6PTB - chains A and B of the 3 polymer chains in the assembly; structure by X-ray diffraction, 2.15 A resolution.

== Chain A ==
Protein: HLA class I histocompatibility antigen, A-2 alpha chain
Source organism: Homo sapiens
Reference sequence: P01892 (1A02_HUMAN); residues 1-275 here correspond to UniProt positions 25-299 (UniProt number = residue number + 24)
Amino-acid sequence (275 residues; numbered 1 to 275; the number before each row is that of its first residue):
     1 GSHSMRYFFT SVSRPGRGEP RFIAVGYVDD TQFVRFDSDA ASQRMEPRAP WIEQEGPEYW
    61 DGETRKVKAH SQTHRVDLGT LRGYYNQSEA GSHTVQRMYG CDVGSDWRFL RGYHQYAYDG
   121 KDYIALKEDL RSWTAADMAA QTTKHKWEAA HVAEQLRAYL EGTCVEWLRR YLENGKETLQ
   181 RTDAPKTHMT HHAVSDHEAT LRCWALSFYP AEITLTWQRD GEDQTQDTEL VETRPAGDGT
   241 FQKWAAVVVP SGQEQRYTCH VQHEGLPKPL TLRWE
Disulfide bonds: Cys101-Cys164, Cys203-Cys259

== Chain B ==
Protein: Beta-2-microglobulin
Source organism: Homo sapiens
Reference sequence: P61769 (B2MG_HUMAN); residues 2-100 here correspond to UniProt positions 21-119 (UniProt number = residue number + 19)
Amino-acid sequence (100 residues; numbered 1 to 100; the number before each row is that of its first residue):
     1 MIQRTPKIQV YSRHPAENGK SNFLNCYVSG FHPSDIEVDL LKNGERIEKV EHSDLSFSKD
    61 WSFYLLYYTE FTPTEKDEYA CRVNHVTLSQ PKIVKWDRDM
Differences from the reference sequence: initiating methionine (1)
Curated features (UniProtKB/Swiss-Prot):
  - modified residue: Gln3 (Pyrrolidone carboxylic acid)
  - glycosylation: Ile2 (N-linked (Glc) (glycation) isoleucine), Lys20 (N-linked (Glc) (glycation) lysine), Lys42 (N-linked (Glc) (glycation) lysine), Lys49 (N-linked (Glc) (glycation) lysine), Lys59 (N-linked (Glc) (glycation) lysine), Lys92 (N-linked (Glc) (glycation) lysine), Lys95 (N-linked (Glc) (glycation) lysine)
Disulfide bonds: Cys26-Cys81

== How chain A and chain B interact ==
Contacting residue pairs - 55 pairs, chain A then chain B:
  Phe8(A) - Ser56(B)
  Phe8(A) - Phe57(B)  hydrophobic
  Phe9(A) - Phe57(B)
  Thr10(A) - Leu55(B)
  Thr10(A) - Phe57(B)
  Thr10(A) - Phe63(B)
  Val12(A) - Ser34(B)
  Ile23(A) - Leu55(B)  hydrophobic
  Val25(A) - Asp54(B)
  Val25(A) - Ser56(B)
  Tyr27(A) - Ser56(B)
  Tyr27(A) - Tyr64(B)
  Gln32(A) - Asp54(B)  hydrogen bond
  Arg35(A) - Asp54(B)  salt bridge
  Arg48(A) - Asp54(B)  salt bridge
  Ser92(A) - Met1(B)
  His93(A) - Met1(B)  hydrogen bond
  Thr94(A) - Phe63(B)
  Gln96(A) - His32(B)  hydrogen bond
  Gln96(A) - Phe57(B)
  Gln96(A) - Trp61(B)  hydrogen bond (side chain-backbone)
  Gln96(A) - Phe63(B)
  Arg97(A) - Phe57(B)
  Gln115(A) - Trp61(B)
  Tyr116(A) - Trp61(B)
  Ala117(A) - Trp61(B)
  Asp119(A) - Met1(B)
  Asp119(A) - Ile2(B)
  Gly120(A) - Ile2(B)
  Gly120(A) - His32(B)
  Gly120(A) - Trp61(B)
  Lys121(A) - Ile2(B)
  Asp122(A) - Trp61(B)  hydrogen bond
  Arg202(A) - Asp99(B)  salt bridge
  Arg202(A) - Met100(B)
  Trp204(A) - Asp99(B)
  Trp204(A) - Met100(B)
  Val231(A) - Gln9(B)
  Glu232(A) - Gln9(B)  hydrogen bond (backbone-side chain)
  Glu232(A) - Tyr27(B)
  Glu232(A) - Ser29(B)  hydrogen bond
  Arg234(A) - Gln9(B)  hydrogen bond
  Arg234(A) - Tyr11(B)
  Arg234(A) - Met100(B)  hydrogen bond (side chain-backbone)
  Pro235(A) - Tyr11(B)  hydrogen bond (backbone-side chain)
  Pro235(A) - Tyr27(B)
  Ala236(A) - Arg13(B)  hydrogen bond (backbone-side chain)
  Ala236(A) - Asn25(B)  hydrogen bond (backbone-side chain)
  Gly237(A) - Arg13(B)  hydrogen bond (backbone-side chain)
  Gly237(A) - Leu66(B)
  Asp238(A) - Arg13(B)
  Gln242(A) - Tyr11(B)
  Gln242(A) - Ser12(B)  hydrogen bond (side chain-backbone)
  Gln242(A) - Arg13(B)  hydrogen bond (side chain-backbone)
  Trp244(A) - Met100(B)  hydrogen bond (side chain-backbone)
Interface residues without a listed pair, chain A (38 interface residues in all): Arg21, Met98, Thr190, Leu206, Thr233
Interface residues without a listed pair, chain B (24 interface residues in all): His14, Pro15, Pro33

== In short ==
Chain A and chain B form an interface of 38 and 24 residues respectively, with 16 hydrogen bonds and 3 salt
bridges. Polar contacts include Arg35(A)-Asp54(B), Arg48(A)-Asp54(B) and Arg202(A)-Asp99(B).
Chain A is HLA class I histocompatibility antigen, A-2 alpha chain and chain B is Beta-2-microglobulin, both
from Homo sapiens; the structure, Crystal Structure of ILNAMIAKI peptide bound to HLA-A2, was determined by
X-ray diffraction together with 6OPD and 6PTE from the same study.
